PDB entry 2TYS | X-ray diffraction, 1.90 A resolution | chains A and B

Chain A:
Name: Tryptophan synthase
Organism: Salmonella typhimurium
Notes: EC 4.2.1.20; engineered mutation(s): CHAIN B, K87T
UniProt: P00929 (TRPA_SALTY); residue numbers follow UniProt; this construct covers 1-268
Amino-acid sequence (268 residues; row label = number of the first residue in the row):
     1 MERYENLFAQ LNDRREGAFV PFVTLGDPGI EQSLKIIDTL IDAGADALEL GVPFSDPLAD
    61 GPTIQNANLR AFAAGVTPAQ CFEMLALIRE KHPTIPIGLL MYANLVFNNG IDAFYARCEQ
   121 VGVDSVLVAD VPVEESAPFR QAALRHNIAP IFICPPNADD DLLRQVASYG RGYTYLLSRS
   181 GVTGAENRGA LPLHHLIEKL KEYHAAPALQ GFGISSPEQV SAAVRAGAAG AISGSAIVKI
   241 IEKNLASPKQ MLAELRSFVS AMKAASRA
Disordered / not traced: 179-191
UniProt features mapped onto this chain:
  - active site (Proton acceptor): Glu-49, Asp-60

Chain B:
Name: Tryptophan synthase
Organism: Salmonella typhimurium
Notes: EC 4.2.1.20
UniProt: P0A2K1 (TRPB_SALTY); residues 2-397 here correspond to UniProt positions 1-396 (UniProt number = residue number - 1)
Amino-acid sequence (397 residues; each row starts with the number of its first residue):
     1 MTTLLNPYFG EFGGMYVPQI LMPALNQLEE AFVRAQKDPE FQAQFADLLK NYAGRPTALT
    61 KCQNITAGTR TTLYLKREDL LHGGAHTTNQ VLGQALLAKR MGKSEIIAET GAGQHGVASA
   121 LASALLGLKC RIYMGAKDVE RQSPNVFRMR LMGAEVIPVH SGSATLKDAC NEALRDWSGS
   181 YETAHYMLGT AAGPHPYPTI VREFQRMIGE ETKAQILDKE GRLPDAVIAC VGGGSNAIGM
   241 FADFINDTSV GLIGVEPGGH GIETGEHGAP LKHGRVGIYF GMKAPMMQTA DGQIEESYSI
   301 SAGLDFPSVG PQHAYLNSIG RADYVSITDD EALEAFKTLC RHEGIIPALE SSHALAHALK
   361 MMREQPEKEQ LLVVNLSGRG DKDIFTVHDI LKARGEI
Disordered / not traced: 1-2
Differences from the reference sequence: engineered mutation Thr-87 (Lys86 in P0A2K1)
Bound ions: Na+: Gly-232, Phe-306, Ser-308
Small-molecule neighbours: PLT ([3-hydroxy-2-methyl-5-phosphonooxymethyl-pyridin-4-ylmethyl]-L-tryptophane): Ala-85, His-86, Thr-87, Glu-109, Thr-110, Gly-111, Ala-112, Gly-113, Gln-114, His-115, Gly-116, Leu-166, Cys-170, Leu-188, Gly-189, Thr-190, Cys-230, Val-231, Gly-232, Gly-233, Gly-234, Ser-235, Asn-236, Ala-237, Gly-303, Leu-304, Phe-306, Ala-348, Glu-350, Ser-351, Ser-377, Gly-378, Lys-382

Chain A / chain B interface:
Pairs across the interface - 56 pairs, chain A then chain B:
  Pro-53(A) / Gln-293(B)  hydrogen bond (backbone-side chain)
  Phe-54(A) / Gly-292(B)
  Phe-54(A) / Gln-293(B)
  Phe-54(A) / Ile-294(B)  hydrophobic
  Ser-55(A) / Gln-293(B)  hydrogen bond (backbone-side chain)
  Ser-55(A) / Ile-294(B)  hydrogen bond (side chain-backbone)
  Asp-56(A) / Lys-167(B)  salt bridge
  Asp-56(A) / Asn-171(B)  hydrogen bond
  Asp-56(A) / Tyr-279(B)
  Asp-56(A) / Ile-294(B)
  Pro-57(A) / Arg-175(B)  hydrogen bond (backbone-side chain)
  Leu-58(A) / Leu-174(B)  hydrophobic
  Leu-58(A) / Arg-175(B)
  Leu-58(A) / Phe-280(B)
  Ala-59(A) / Pro-18(B)  hydrophobic
  Asp-60(A) / Arg-175(B)  hydrogen bond (backbone-side chain)
  Gln-65(A) / Arg-175(B)  hydrogen bond
  Phe-72(A) / Gln-293(B)
  Thr-77(A) / Asp-291(B)
  Pro-78(A) / Asp-291(B)
  Pro-78(A) / Gln-293(B)
  Ala-103(A) / Ile-278(B)  hydrophobic
  Asn-104(A) / Gly-277(B)
  Asn-104(A) / Ile-278(B)  hydrogen bond (side chain-backbone)
  Asn-104(A) / Gln-288(B)
  Asn-104(A) / Gly-292(B)  hydrogen bond (side chain-backbone)
  Leu-105(A) / Asp-291(B)
  Leu-105(A) / Gly-292(B)
  Phe-107(A) / Val-276(B)
  Phe-107(A) / Ile-278(B)  hydrophobic
  Phe-107(A) / Lys-283(B)
  Asn-108(A) / Arg-275(B)  hydrogen bond
  Asn-108(A) / Gln-288(B)  hydrogen bond
  Asn-108(A) / Ala-290(B)  hydrogen bond (side chain-backbone)
  Asn-108(A) / Asp-291(B)
  Asn-108(A) / Gly-292(B)
  Ala-129(A) / Pro-18(B)
  Asp-130(A) / Tyr-16(B)
  Asp-130(A) / Val-17(B)  hydrogen bond (backbone-backbone)
  Pro-132(A) / Met-15(B)
  Pro-132(A) / Val-17(B)
  Pro-132(A) / Gln-19(B)
  Pro-132(A) / Met-22(B)  hydrophobic
  Val-133(A) / Gln-19(B)
  Glu-134(A) / Gln-19(B)
  Glu-134(A) / Met-22(B)
  Glu-135(A) / Tyr-8(B)  hydrogen bond
  Glu-135(A) / Gly-14(B)
  Glu-135(A) / Met-15(B)  hydrogen bond (side chain-backbone)
  Glu-135(A) / Tyr-16(B)
  Pro-155(A) / Gln-19(B)
  Pro-155(A) / Ile-20(B)  hydrophobic
  Asn-157(A) / Ile-20(B)  hydrogen bond (side chain-backbone)
  Asn-157(A) / Pro-23(B)
  Asn-157(A) / Tyr-181(B)
  Leu-162(A) / Gln-19(B)
Also at the interface, not in a pair above, chain A (31 interface residues in all): Asn-109, Val-131, Phe-139, Ile-153, Pro-156
Also at the interface, not in a pair above, chain B (31 interface residues in all): Asp-168, Glu-172, Thr-289

Summary:
The chain A/chain B interface involves 31 residues from each chain, with 16 hydrogen bonds and 1 salt bridge.
Among the polar pairs are Asp-56(A)/Lys-167(B), Pro-53(A)/Gln-293(B) and Ser-55(A)/Gln-293(B). Ligands of
chain B: compound PLT.
Chain A is Tryptophan synthase and chain B is Tryptophan synthase, both from Salmonella typhimurium; the
structure, Crystal structures of mutant (BETAK87T) tryptophan synthase ALPHA2 BETA2 complex with ligands bound
to the active ..., was determined by X-ray diffraction (same publication as 2TRS, 2TSY and 1UBS).
